PDB entry 8R38 | X-ray diffraction, 1.38 A resolution | chains H and L

== Chain H ==
Protein: BIIG2 Fab, heavy chain
Organism: Rattus norvegicus
Notes: antibody fragment or engineered binder
Sequence (220 residues; numbered 1 to 213 plus 7 insertion-coded residues; the number before each row is that of its first residue; a row labelled like 82A-82C holds insertion residues (82A, then the next letters in order)):
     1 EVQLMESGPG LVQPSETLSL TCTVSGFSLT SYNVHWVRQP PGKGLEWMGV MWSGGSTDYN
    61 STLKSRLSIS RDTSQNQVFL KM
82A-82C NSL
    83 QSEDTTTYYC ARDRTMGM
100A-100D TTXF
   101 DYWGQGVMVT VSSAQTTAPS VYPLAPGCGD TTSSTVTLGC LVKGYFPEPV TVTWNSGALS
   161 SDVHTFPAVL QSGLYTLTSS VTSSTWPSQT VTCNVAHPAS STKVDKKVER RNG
Unresolved in the structure: 211-213
Disulfide bonds: Cys22-Cys92, Cys140-Cys193
Glycans and other covalent adducts: glycan linked to Asn60
Modified / non-standard residues: Glu1 (pyroglutamic acid; PCA); XRE (5-hydroxyproline) at position 100C
What the authors report for this chain:
  - post-translational modification sites: Asn60

== Chain L ==
Protein: BIIG2 Fab, light chain
Organism: Rattus norvegicus
Notes: antibody fragment or engineered binder
Sequence (214 residues; numbered 1 to 214 plus 1 insertion-coded residue; 1 number in that range is skipped by the numbering (no residue carries it; nothing is unmodelled there); the number before each row is that of its first residue):
     1 DVQMTQSPSN LAASPGESVS INCKASKRIS KYLAWYQQKP GKANKLLIYS GSTLQSGTPS
    61 RFSGSGSGTD FTLTIRNLEP EDFGLYYCQQ HKEY
    96 PP
   97A T
    98 FGAGTKLELK RADAAPTVSI FPPSTEQLAT GGASVVCLMN NFYPRDISVK WKIDGTERRD
   158 GVLDSVTDQD SKDSTYSMSS TLSLTKADYE SHNLYTCEVV HKTSSSPVVK SFNRNEC
Disulfide bonds: Cys23-Cys88, Cys134-Cys194
Modified / non-standard residues: Lys199 (N-methyl-lysine; MLZ)

== Interface between chain H and chain L ==
Cross-chain cystine bridges: Cys128(H)-Cys214(L)
Residue-residue contacts (71):
  Asn33(H) - Tyr94(L)  hydrogen bond
  His35(H) - Tyr94(L)  hydrogen bond
  His35(H) - Pro97(L)
  Leu45(H) - Tyr87(L)  hydrophobic
  Leu45(H) - Phe98(L)  hydrophobic
  Trp47(H) - Pro96(L)  hydrophobic
  Trp47(H) - Pro97(L)
  Trp52(H) - Tyr94(L)  hydrophobic
  Asp95(H) - Tyr94(L)  hydrogen bond
  Met100(H) - Ser50(L)
  Met100(H) - His91(L)
  Thr100A(H) - His91(L)  hydrogen bond (backbone-side chain)
  Thr100B(H) - His91(L)
  XRE_100C(H) - Ala34(L)
  XRE_100C(H) - Tyr36(L)
  XRE_100C(H) - Leu46(L)
  XRE_100C(H) - Tyr49(L)
  XRE_100C(H) - Gln89(L)
  XRE_100C(H) - His91(L)
  Phe100D(H) - Tyr36(L)  hydrogen bond (backbone-side chain)
  Phe100D(H) - Gln89(L)  hydrogen bond (backbone-side chain)
  Phe100D(H) - Pro97(L)  hydrophobic
  Phe100D(H) - Phe98(L)  hydrophobic
  Asp101(H) - Leu46(L)
  Trp103(H) - Tyr36(L)
  Trp103(H) - Ala43(L)
  Trp103(H) - Asn44(L)
  Trp103(H) - Tyr87(L)  hydrogen bond
  Gly104(H) - Ala43(L)
  Gln105(H) - Gly41(L)  hydrogen bond (side chain-backbone)
  Gln105(H) - Lys42(L)  hydrogen bond (side chain-backbone)
  Gln105(H) - Ala43(L)
  Tyr122(H) - Ser121(L)
  Tyr122(H) - Glu123(L)
  Tyr122(H) - Gln124(L)
  Tyr122(H) - Thr127(L)
  Pro123(H) - Ser121(L)
  Pro123(H) - Glu123(L)
  Leu124(H) - Phe118(L)
  Leu124(H) - Val133(L)  hydrophobic
  Ala125(H) - Phe118(L)
  Pro126(H) - Phe118(L)
  Cys128(H) - Pro119(L)  hydrophobic
  Cys128(H) - Phe209(L)
  Cys128(H) - Glu213(L)
  Cys128(H) - Cys214(L)  disulfide
  Gly129(H) - Glu213(L)
  Asp130(H) - Ile117(L)
  Thr137(H) - Ser116(L)
  Thr137(H) - Phe118(L)
  Leu141(H) - Ser131(L)
  Lys143(H) - Gln124(L)
  His164(H) - Asn137(L)
  His164(H) - Asn138(L)  hydrogen bond
  His164(H) - Ser174(L)  hydrogen bond
  Phe166(H) - Asn137(L)
  Phe166(H) - Ser162(L)
  Phe166(H) - Thr164(L)
  Phe166(H) - Ser174(L)
  Phe166(H) - Met175(L)
  Phe166(H) - Ser176(L)
  Pro167(H) - Ser162(L)  hydrogen bond (backbone-side chain)
  Pro167(H) - Val163(L)
  Val169(H) - Leu160(L)  hydrophobic
  Val169(H) - Asp161(L)
  Gln171(H) - Leu160(L)
  Thr178(H) - Ser176(L)  hydrogen bond
  Ser180(H) - Leu135(L)
  Ser180(H) - Asn137(L)  hydrogen bond
  Lys206(H) - Glu123(L)  salt bridge
  Arg210(H) - Glu123(L)  salt bridge
Interface residues without a listed pair, chain H (39 interface residues in all): Val37, Gly127, Asp162, Thr165
Interface residues without a listed pair, chain L (47 interface residues in all): Tyr32, Gln55, Thr122, Asp167, Thr178, Ser180, Asn210

== In short ==
39 residues of chain H face 47 of chain L across their interface; the contacts include 1 disulfide bond, 14
hydrogen bonds and 2 salt bridges. Among the polar pairs are Lys206(H)-Glu123(L), Arg210(H)-Glu123(L) and
Asn33(H)-Tyr94(L). From the paper: a modification site at Asn60(H).
Here chain H is BIIG2 Fab, heavy chain and chain L is BIIG2 Fab, light chain, both from Rattus norvegicus.
Entry 8R38 (BIIG2 anti-integrin Fab) was determined by X-ray diffraction, deposited together with 9B9J and
9B9K.
